Entry 2I91 (X-ray diffraction, 2.65 A resolution); this record covers chains C and A of the 3 polymer chains in the assembly.

[Chain C]
Molecule: 8-nt RNA strand
Sequence (8 nucleotides; row label = number of the first residue in the row):
     1 GCCUACCC

[Chain A]
Protein: 60 kDa SS-A/Ro ribonucleoprotein
Organism: Xenopus laevis
UniProt: P42700 (RO60_XENLA); residue numbers follow UniProt; this construct covers 1-538
Sequence (538 residues; row label = number of the first residue in the row):
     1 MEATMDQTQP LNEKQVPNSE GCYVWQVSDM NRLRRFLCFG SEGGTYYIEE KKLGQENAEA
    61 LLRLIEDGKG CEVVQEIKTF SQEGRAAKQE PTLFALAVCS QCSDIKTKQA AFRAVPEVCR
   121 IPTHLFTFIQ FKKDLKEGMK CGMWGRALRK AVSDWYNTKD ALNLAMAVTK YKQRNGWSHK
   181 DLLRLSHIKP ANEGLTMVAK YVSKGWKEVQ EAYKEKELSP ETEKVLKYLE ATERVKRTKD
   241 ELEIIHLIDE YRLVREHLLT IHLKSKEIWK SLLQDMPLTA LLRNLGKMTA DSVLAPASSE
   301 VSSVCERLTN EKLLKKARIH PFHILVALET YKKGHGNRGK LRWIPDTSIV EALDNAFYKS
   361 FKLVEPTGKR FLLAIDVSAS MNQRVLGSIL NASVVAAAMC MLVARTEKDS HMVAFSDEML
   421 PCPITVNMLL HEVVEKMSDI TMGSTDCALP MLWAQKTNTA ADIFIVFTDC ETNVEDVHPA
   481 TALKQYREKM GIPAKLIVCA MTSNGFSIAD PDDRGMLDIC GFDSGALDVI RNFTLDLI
Not modelled in the structure: 1-4, 136-143, 214-218, 538
Ion coordination: Mg2+: Ser378, Ser380, Thr445 (together with acetate ion)
Swiss-Prot annotation at these positions:
  - binding site (a divalent metal cation): Ser378, Ser380, Thr445

[How chain C and chain A interact]
Residue-residue contacts (13; chain C residue first):
  G1(C) with Arg338(A), base contact
  U4(C) with Gln173(A), sugar contact; Arg174(A), phosphate contact; Asn175(A), hydrogen bond to the phosphate
  A5(C) with Lys172(A), phosphate contact; Gln173(A), hydrogen bond to the phosphate; Lys236(A), hydrogen bond to the phosphate; Leu259(A), sugar contact; Thr260(A), base contact
  C6(C) with Lys172(A), salt bridge to the phosphate; Lys236(A), salt bridge to the phosphate; Leu259(A), sugar contact
  C7(C) with Arg237(A), salt bridge to the phosphate
Interface residues without a listed pair, chain A (11 interface residues in all): Leu258, Lys340

[Summary]
Chain C and chain A form an interface of 5 and 11 residues respectively; the contacts include 3 hydrogen bonds
and 3 salt bridges. Polar contacts include U4(C)-Asn175(A), A5(C)-Gln173(A) and A5(C)-Lys236(A). Curated
annotation (UniProt) lists 3 divalent metal cation-binding residues on chain A.
Here chain C is an 8-nt RNA strand and chain A is 60 kDa SS-A/Ro ribonucleoprotein (Xenopus laevis). Entry
2I91 (60kDa Ro autoantigen in complex with a fragment of misfolded RNA) was determined by X-ray diffraction.
